Entry 5XJO (X-ray diffraction, 2.63 A resolution); this record covers chains E and C of the 3 polymer chains in the assembly.

== Chain E ==
Name: Protein EPIDERMAL PATTERNING FACTOR 1
Source organism: Arabidopsis thaliana
UniProtKB: Q8S8I4 (EPF1_ARATH); residues 1-52 here correspond to UniProt positions 53-104 (UniProt number = residue number + 52)
Amino-acid sequence (52 residues; each row starts with the number of its first residue):
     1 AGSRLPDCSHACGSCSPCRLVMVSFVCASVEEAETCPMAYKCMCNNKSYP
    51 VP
Not modelled in the structure: 26-35
Disulfides: C8-C42, C12-C18, C15-C44
Curated features (UniProtKB/Swiss-Prot):
  - glycosylation: N46 (N-linked (GlcNAc...) asparagine)
What the authors report for this chain:
  - contacts within the chain: A11-P52

== Chain C ==
Name: Protein TOO MANY MOUTHS
Source organism: Arabidopsis thaliana
UniProtKB: Q9SSD1 (TMM_ARATH); numbering as in UniProt (aligned over 52-425)
Amino-acid sequence (374 residues; numbered 52 to 425; the number before each row is that of its first residue):
    52 ARTEPDEQDAVYDIMRATGNDWAAAIPDVCRGRWHGIECMPDQDNVYHVV
   102 SLSFGALSDDTAFPTCDPQRSYVSESLTRLKHLKALFFYRCLGRAPQRIP
   152 AFLGRLGSSLQTLVLRENGFLGPIPDELGNLTNLKVLDLHKNHLNGSIPL
   202 SFNRFSGLRSLDLSGNRLTGSIPGFVLPALSVLDLNQNLLTGPVPPTLTS
   252 CGSLIKIDLSRNRVTGPIPESQNRLNQLVLLDLSYNRLSGPFPSSLQGLN
   302 SLQALMLKGNNKFSTTIPENAFKGLKNLMILVLSNTNIQGSIPKSLTRLN
   352 SLRVLHLEGNNLTGEIPLEFRDVKHLSELRLNDNSLTGPVPFERDTVWRM
   402 RRKLRLYNNAGLCVNRDSDAAAAF
Not modelled in the structure: 419-425
Disulfides: C117-C142
Construct notes: conflict Q273 (Ile in Q9SSD1), N312 (Thr in Q9SSD1), A421 (Leu in Q9SSD1), A422 (Asp in Q9SSD1), A423 (Asp in Q9SSD1)
Curated features (UniProtKB/Swiss-Prot):
  - glycosylation (N-linked (GlcNAc...) asparagine): N181, N196, N362

== Interface between chain E and chain C ==
Pairs across the interface (14):
  H10(E) - I77(C)
  H10(E) - P78(C)
  H10(E) - G83(C)
  H10(E) - W85(C)
  G13(E) - W73(C)
  S14(E) - W73(C)
  P50(E) - H86(C)
  P50(E) - D111(C)
  P50(E) - T112(C)
  P50(E) - A113(C)
  V51(E) - H86(C)  hydrogen bond (backbone-side chain)
  P52(E) - R84(C)
  P52(E) - W85(C)
  P52(E) - H86(C)  hydrogen bond (backbone-side chain)
Also at the interface, not in a pair above, chain E (10 interface residues in all): R4, D7, A11, K41
Also at the interface, not in a pair above, chain C (12 interface residues in all): R82, Y98
Interface features reported in the paper:
  - residue pairs: H10(E)-I77(C), A11(E)-W85(C), G13(E)-W73(C), P50(E)-T112(C), P50(E)-A113(C), P52(E)-W85(C), P52(E)-H86(C)

== Overview ==
10 residues of chain E and 12 residues of chain C are in contact; the contacts include 2 hydrogen bonds. Polar
pairs include V51(E)-H86(C) and P52(E)-H86(C). The authors report contacts between H10(E) and I77(C), A11(E)
and W85(C) and G13(E) and W73(C) among others. The paper reports contacts within the chain involving A11(E)
and P52(E).
Chain E is Protein EPIDERMAL PATTERNING FACTOR 1 and chain C is Protein TOO MANY MOUTHS, both from Arabidopsis
thaliana; the structure, Plant receptor ERL1-TMM in complex with peptide EPF1, was determined by X-ray
diffraction together with 5XKJ and 5XKN from the same study.
